5CK3 - chains A and B; structure by X-ray diffraction, 3.20 A resolution.

== Chain A ==
Protein: SRX domain
Source organism: Chaetomium thermophilum
UniProtKB: G0S1R8 (G0S1R8_CHATD); residues 3-173 here correspond to UniProt positions 2-172 (UniProt number = residue number - 1)
Sequence (181 residues; row label = number of the first residue in the row; numbers below 1 keep their minus sign (Met-7 is residue -7)):
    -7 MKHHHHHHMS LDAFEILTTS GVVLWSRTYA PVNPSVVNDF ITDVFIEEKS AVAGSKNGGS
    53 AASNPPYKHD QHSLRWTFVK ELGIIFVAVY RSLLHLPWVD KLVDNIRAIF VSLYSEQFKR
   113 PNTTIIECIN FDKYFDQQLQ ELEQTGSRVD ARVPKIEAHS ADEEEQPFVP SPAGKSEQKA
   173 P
Not modelled in the structure: -7 to 0, 136-173
Construct notes: initiating methionine (-7); expression tag (-6 to 2)

== Chain B ==
Protein: Putative signal recognition particle protein
Source organism: Chaetomium thermophilum
UniProtKB: G0S401 (G0S401_CHATD); residues 43-347 here correspond to UniProt positions 42-346 (UniProt number = residue number - 1)
Sequence (307 residues; each row starts with the number of its first residue):
    41 MGATTQYTTL PSVLLIGPSG AGKTALLTLF ERGPLLNPDG TSVGAADLKN PYRKPIVTSP
   101 VAQTHTSQVP TSVELAVGAN EDGTPTSYKV DLDAAGATAR KFLLIDTPGH PKLRGTTLQH
   161 LLNPSPSLTI IPTNAPNKKT STDSHSDPYK SKLKAVIFLL DAAALADSDG DYLSQTASYL
   221 YDVLLSLQKR FHSRKNSRAP SSIPVLIAAN KQDLFTAVPA SLVKSRLEHE LGRIRKTRQK
   281 GLLEASVTSE DEIRADDEEG WLGAVGSKEF KFEEMMEFDM EVEVMGGNVI GDGPGAERWW
   341 RWIGERI
Not modelled in the structure: 41-50, 134-136, 179-183, 237, 282-299
Construct notes: initiating methionine (41); expression tag (42)
Ion coordination: Mg2+: Thr64, His105, Ser107 (together with GTP)
Ligand contacts: GTP (guanosine-5'-triphosphate): Pro58, Ser59, Gly60, Ala61, Gly62, Lys63, Thr64, Ala65, Thr104, His105, Thr106, Ser107, Pro148, Gly149, His150, Asn250, Lys251, Gln252, Asp253, Leu254, Asn328, Val329, Ile330

== How chain A and chain B interact ==
Pairs across the interface - 50 pairs, chain A then chain B:
  Glu7(A) with Gln103(B); His105(B), salt bridge
  Thr11(A) with Gln108(B), hydrogen bond (backbone-backbone); Val109(B)
  Ser12(A) with Thr64(B); Ser107(B); Val109(B), hydrogen bond (side chain-backbone); Thr111(B), hydrogen bond; Asp146(B)
  Gly13(A) with Thr104(B); His105(B), hydrogen bond (backbone-backbone)
  Val14(A) with Thr64(B); Thr68(B); Gln103(B); Thr104(B)
  Val15(A) with Gln103(B), hydrogen bond (backbone-backbone); Thr104(B)
  Ser18(A) with Gln103(B), hydrogen bond
  Pro26(A) with His105(B)
  Val29(A) with His105(B)
  Asn30(A) with Thr106(B), hydrogen bond (side chain-backbone)
  Ile33(A) with His105(B); Thr106(B)
  Thr34(A) with His150(B)
  Phe37(A) with Gln108(B)
  Ile38(A) with His150(B); Lys152(B); Leu153(B), hydrophobic
  Glu39(A) with His150(B), salt bridge
  Tyr59(A) with Ser59(B); His150(B); Pro151(B)
  Lys72(A) with Asn174(B)
  Glu73(A) with Asn174(B)
  Lys111(A) with Ser184(B), hydrogen bond (backbone-side chain)
  Pro113(A) with Ser184(B); His185(B)
  Asn114(A) with Ser112(B); Val113(B); Glu114(B), hydrogen bond
  Thr115(A) with Glu71(B), hydrogen bond; Glu114(B)
  Thr116(A) with Glu71(B), hydrogen bond
  Ile117(A) with Glu71(B); Leu75(B), hydrophobic; Pro95(B), hydrophobic
  Glu119(A) with Arg93(B), salt bridge; Pro95(B); Ile96(B), hydrogen bond (side chain-backbone)
  Ile121(A) with Thr98(B)
Interface residues without a listed pair, chain A (30 interface residues in all): Leu9, Pro58, Phe70, Ile77
Interface residues without a listed pair, chain B (33 interface residues in all): Leu67, Arg72, Val97, Ala102, Gly149

== Summary ==
30 residues of chain A and 33 residues of chain B are in contact; the contacts include 12 hydrogen bonds and 3
salt bridges. Among the polar pairs are Glu7(A)-His105(B), Glu39(A)-His150(B) and Glu119(A)-Arg93(B). Chain B
binds GTP. Thr64(B), His105(B) and Ser107(B) coordinate Mg2+.
Chain A is SRX domain and chain B is Putative signal recognition particle protein, both from Chaetomium
thermophilum; the structure, Signal recognition particle receptor SRb-GTP/SRX complex from Chaetomium
thermophilum, was determined by X-ray diffraction together with 5CK4 and 5CK5 from the same study.
